PDB entry 9EJZ | electron microscopy, 2.06 A resolution | chains B and H of the 6 polymer chains in the assembly

== Chain B ==
Name: Guanine nucleotide-binding protein G(I)/G(S)/G(T) subunit beta-1
From: Rattus norvegicus
Reference sequence: P54311 (GBB1_RAT); numbering as in UniProt (aligned over 2-340)
Amino-acid sequence (350 residues; numbered -9 to 340; the number before each row is that of its first residue; numbers below 1 keep their minus sign (Met-9 is residue -9)):
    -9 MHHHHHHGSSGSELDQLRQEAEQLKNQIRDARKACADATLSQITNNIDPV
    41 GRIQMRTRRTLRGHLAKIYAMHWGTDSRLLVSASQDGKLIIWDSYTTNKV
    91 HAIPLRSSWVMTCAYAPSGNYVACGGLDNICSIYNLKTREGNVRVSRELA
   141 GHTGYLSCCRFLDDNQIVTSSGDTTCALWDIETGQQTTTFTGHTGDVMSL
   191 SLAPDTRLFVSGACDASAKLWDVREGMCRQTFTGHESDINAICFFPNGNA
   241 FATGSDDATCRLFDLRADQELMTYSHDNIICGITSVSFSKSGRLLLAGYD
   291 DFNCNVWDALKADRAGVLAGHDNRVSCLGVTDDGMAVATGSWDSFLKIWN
Not modelled in the structure: -9 to 1
Construct notes: expression tag (-9 to 1)
Swiss-Prot annotation at these positions:
  - modified residue: Ser2 (N-acetylserine), His266 (Phosphohistidine)

== Chain H ==
Name: scFv16
From: Mus musculus
Notes: antibody fragment or engineered binder
Amino-acid sequence (259 residues; row label = number of the first residue in the row):
     1 DVQLVESGGGLVQPGGSRKLSCSASGFAFSSFGMHWVRQAPEKGLEWVAY
    51 ISSGSGTIYYADTVKGRFTISRDDPKNTLFLQMTSLRSEDTAMYYCVRSI
   101 YYYGSSPFDFWGQGTTLTVSSGGGGSGGGGSGGGGSDIVMTQATSSVPVT
   151 PGESVSISCRSSKSLLHSNGNTYLYWFLQRPGQSPQLLIYRMSNLASGVP
   201 DRFSGSGSGTAFTLTISRLEAEDVGVYYCMQHLEYPLTFGAGTKLELKAA
   251 AHHHHHHHH
Not modelled in the structure: 122-134, 249-259
Cystine bridges: Cys22-Cys96, Cys159-Cys229

== How chain B and chain H interact ==
Contacting residue pairs (14; chain B residue first):
  Asp66(B) - Tyr103(H)
  Arg68(B) - Tyr103(H)
  Leu69(B) - Tyr103(H)  hydrophobic
  Asp83(B) - Tyr103(H)
  Val90(B) - Tyr102(H)  hydrophobic
  His91(B) - Tyr102(H)
  Arg129(B) - Val2(H)
  Arg129(B) - Arg98(H)  hydrogen bond (backbone-side chain)
  Glu130(B) - Gly26(H)
  Glu130(B) - Phe27(H)
  Glu130(B) - Ala28(H)  hydrogen bond (backbone-backbone)
  Glu130(B) - Phe32(H)
  Gly131(B) - Phe32(H)
  Gly131(B) - Ile100(H)
Also at the interface, not in a pair above, chain B (11 interface residues in all): Leu126, Asn132
Also at the interface, not in a pair above, chain H (10 interface residues in all): Ser31

== In short ==
Chain B and chain H form an interface of 11 and 10 residues respectively, with 2 hydrogen bonds. Polar pairs
include Arg129(B)-Arg98(H) and Glu130(B)-Ala28(H).
Chain B is Guanine nucleotide-binding protein G(I)/G(S)/G(T) subunit beta-1 (Rattus norvegicus) and chain H is
scFv16 (Mus musculus); the structure, Human M5 muscarinic acetylcholine receptor complex with mini-Gq, agonist
acetylcholine and positive allosteric modulator VU6007678, was determined by electron microscopy together with
9EK0 from the same study.
